PDB entry 7RSI | electron microscopy, 4.90 A resolution (low resolution: residue-level contacts below are approximate; hydrogen-bond / salt-bridge calls are withheld) | chains B and C

Chain B:
Name: KIF-binding protein
Organism: Homo sapiens
UniProtKB: Q96EK5 (KBP_HUMAN); numbering as in UniProt (aligned over 1-621)
Chain sequence (621 residues; each row starts with the number of its first residue):
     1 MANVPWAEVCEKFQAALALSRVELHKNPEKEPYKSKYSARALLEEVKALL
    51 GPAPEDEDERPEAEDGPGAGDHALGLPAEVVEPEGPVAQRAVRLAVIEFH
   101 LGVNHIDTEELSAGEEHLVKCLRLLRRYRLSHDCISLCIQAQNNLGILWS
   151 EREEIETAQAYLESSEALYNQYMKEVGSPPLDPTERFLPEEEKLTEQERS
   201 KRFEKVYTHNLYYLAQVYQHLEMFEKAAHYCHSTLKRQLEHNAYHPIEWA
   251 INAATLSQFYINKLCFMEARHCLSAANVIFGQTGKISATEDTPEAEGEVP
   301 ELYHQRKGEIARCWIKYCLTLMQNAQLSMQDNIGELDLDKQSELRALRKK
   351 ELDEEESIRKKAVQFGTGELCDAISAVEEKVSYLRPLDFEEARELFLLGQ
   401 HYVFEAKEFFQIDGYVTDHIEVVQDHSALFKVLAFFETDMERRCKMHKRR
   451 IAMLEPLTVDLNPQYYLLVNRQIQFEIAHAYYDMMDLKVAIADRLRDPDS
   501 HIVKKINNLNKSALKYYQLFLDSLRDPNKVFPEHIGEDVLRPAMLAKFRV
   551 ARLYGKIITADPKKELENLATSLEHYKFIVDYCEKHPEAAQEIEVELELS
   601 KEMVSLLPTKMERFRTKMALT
Unresolved in the structure: 1-4, 23-31, 55-85, 129-134, 174-199, 283-300, 487-621
Curated features (UniProtKB/Swiss-Prot):
  - modified residue: S178 (Phosphoserine)

Chain C:
Name: Kinesin-like protein KIF18A
Organism: Homo sapiens
UniProtKB: Q8NI77 (KI18A_HUMAN); residues 1-353 here = UniProt positions 1-353
Chain sequence (353 residues; numbered 1 to 353; the number before each row is that of its first residue):
     1 MSVTEEDLCHHMKVVVRVRPENTKEKAAGFHKVVHVVDKHILVFDPKQEE
    51 VSFFHGKKTTNQNVIKKQNKDLKFVFDAVFDETSTQSEVFEHTTKPILRS
   101 FLNGYNCTVLAYGATGAGKTHTMLGSADEPGVMYLTMLHLYKCMDEIKEE
   151 KICSTAVSYLEVYNEQIRDLLVNSGPLAVREDTQKGVVVHGLTLHQPKSS
   201 EEILHLLDNGNKNRTQHPTDMNATSSRSHAVFQIYLRQQDKTASINQNVR
   251 IAKMSLIDLAGSERASTSGAKGTRFVEGTNINRSLLALGNVINALADSKR
   301 KNQHIPYRNSKLTRLLKDSLGGNCQTIMIAAVSPSSVFYDDTYNTLKYAN
   351 RAK
Unresolved in the structure: 1-11, 46-69, 218-222, 264-273, 301-309
Metal / ion sites: Mg2+: T120 (together with ADP)
Small-molecule neighbours: ADP (adenosine-5'-diphosphate): R17, R19, P20, A114, T115, G116, A117, G118, K119, T120, H121, A331

Interface between chain B and chain C:
Pairs across the interface (35):
  S150(B) with V276(C)
  E151(B) with V276(C)
  Y212(B) with E277(C); G278(C); T279(C); N280(C); R283(C); S284(C)
  Y213(B) with T279(C)
  Q216(B) with V276(C); E277(C)
  H220(B) with R274(C); F275(C)
  I251(B) with L285(C)
  N252(B) with L285(C)
  T255(B) with L288(C); G289(C); I292(C)
  Q258(B) with I292(C)
  N262(B) with I292(C)
  G414(B) with E181(C)
  Y415(B) with E181(C); R314(C); K317(C)
  V459(B) with T183(C); Q184(C)
  D460(B) with Q184(C); K185(C)
  L461(B) with Q184(C)
  N462(B) with Q184(C); K185(C); G186(C); D318(C)
  Q464(B) with D318(C)
  L467(B) with K185(C)
Other interface residues (no listed pair), chain B (21 interface residues in all): Q238, P463
Other interface residues (no listed pair), chain C (25 interface residues in all): I281, V291, G322, N323

Overview:
The interface between chain B and chain C involves 21 residues on one side and 25 on the other. Bound to chain
C: ADP.
Chain B is KIF-binding protein and chain C is Kinesin-like protein KIF18A, both from Homo sapiens; the
structure, The cryo-EM map of KIF18A bound to KIFBP, was determined by electron microscopy together with 7RSQ,
7RYP and 7RYQ from the same study.
